Entry 8DR3 (electron microscopy, 2.20 A resolution); this record covers chains B and C of the 12 polymer chains in the assembly.

== Chain B ==
Protein: Replication factor C subunit 4
Organism: Saccharomyces cerevisiae
UniProt: P40339 (RFC4_YEAST); numbering as in UniProt (aligned over 1-323)
Amino-acid sequence (323 residues; each row starts with the number of its first residue):
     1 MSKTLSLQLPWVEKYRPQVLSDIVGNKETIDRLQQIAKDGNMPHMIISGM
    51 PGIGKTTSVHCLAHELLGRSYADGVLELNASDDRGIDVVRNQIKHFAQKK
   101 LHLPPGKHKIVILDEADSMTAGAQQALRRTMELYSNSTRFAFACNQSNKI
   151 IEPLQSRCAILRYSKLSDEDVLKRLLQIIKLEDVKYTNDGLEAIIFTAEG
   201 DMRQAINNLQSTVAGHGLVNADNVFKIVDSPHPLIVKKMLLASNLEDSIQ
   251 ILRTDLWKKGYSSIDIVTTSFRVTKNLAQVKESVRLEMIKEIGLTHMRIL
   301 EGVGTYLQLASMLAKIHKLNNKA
Disordered / not traced: 1-3, 322-323
Metal / ion sites: Mg2+: Thr56 (together with ATP-gamma-S)
Residues lining bound ligands:
  - ATP-gamma-S (AGS; phosphothiophosphoric acid-adenylate ester), molecule 1: Val12, Tyr15, Arg16, Pro17, Asp22, Ile23, Val24, Met50, Pro51, Gly52, Ile53, Gly54, Lys55, Thr56, Thr57, Glu115, Asn145, Leu166, Arg174, Met202, Arg203, Ile206
  - ATP-gamma-S (AGS), molecule 2: Arg128, Glu132, Pro153, Arg157
UniProt features mapped onto this chain:
  - binding site (ATP): Val12, Val24, Gly49 to Thr57, Asn145, Arg203

== Chain C ==
Protein: Replication factor C subunit 3
Organism: Saccharomyces cerevisiae
UniProt: P38629 (RFC3_YEAST); numbering as in UniProt (aligned over 1-340)
Amino-acid sequence (340 residues; numbered 1 to 340; the number before each row is that of its first residue):
     1 MSTSTEKRSKENLPWVEKYRPETLDEVYGQNEVITTVRKFVDEGKLPHLL
    51 FYGPPGTGKTSTIVALAREIYGKNYSNMVLELNASDDRGIDVVRNQIKDF
   101 ASTRQIFSKGFKLIILDEADAMTNAAQNALRRVIERYTKNTRFCVLANYA
   151 HKLTPALLSRCTRFRFQPLPQEAIERRIANVLVHEKLKLSPNAEKALIEL
   201 SNGDMRRVLNVLQSCKATLDNPDEDEISDDVIYECCGAPRPSDLKAVLKS
   251 ILEDDWGTAHYTLNKVRSAKGLALIDLIEGIVKILEDYELQNEETRVHLL
   301 TKLADIEYSISKGGNDQIQGSAVIGAIKASFENETVKANV
Disordered / not traced: 1-6, 337-340
Metal / ion sites: Mg2+: Thr60 (together with ATP-gamma-S)
Residues lining bound ligands:
  - ATP-gamma-S (AGS; phosphothiophosphoric acid-adenylate ester), molecule 1: Val16, Tyr19, Arg20, Pro21, Glu26, Val27, Tyr28, Pro54, Pro55, Gly56, Thr57, Gly58, Lys59, Thr60, Ser61, Glu118, Asn148, Leu169, Arg177, Met205, Arg206, Leu209
  - ATP-gamma-S (AGS), molecule 2: Arg131, Glu135, Ala156, Arg160
UniProt features mapped onto this chain:
  - binding site (ATP): Val16 to Tyr19, Arg20, Tyr28, Gly53 to Ser61, Asn148, Arg206
  - modified residue: Ser2 (N-acetylserine)

== Chain B / chain C interface ==
Residue-residue contacts (98; chain B residue first):
  Thr4(B) with Val41(C); Asp42(C), hydrogen bond (side chain-backbone); Gly44(C); Phe111(C)
  Leu5(B) with Ile70(C); Gly110(C); Phe111(C), hydrogen bond (backbone-backbone)
  Ser6(B) with Gly44(C)
  Leu7(B) with Gly44(C); Leu46(C); Phe111(C), hydrophobic; Lys139(C); Asn140(C); Arg142(C)
  Gln8(B) with Gly44(C), hydrogen bond (backbone-backbone); Lys45(C); Arg142(C), hydrogen bond (backbone-side chain)
  Leu9(B) with Lys139(C)
  Pro10(B) with Thr138(C); Arg142(C)
  Glu13(B) with Glu135(C); Thr138(C)
  Arg16(B) with Glu135(C), salt bridge
  Asn79(B) with Arg132(C)
  Ala80(B) with Asn128(C); Ala129(C)
  Ser81(B) with Arg94(C); Lys98(C), hydrogen bond; Ala129(C); Val133(C)
  Asp82(B) with Lys98(C), salt bridge
  Asp114(B) with Arg132(C), salt bridge
  Glu115(B) with Arg131(C), salt bridge; Arg132(C)
  Asn145(B) with Arg131(C)
  Asp201(B) with Ser159(C), hydrogen bond
  Arg203(B) with Glu135(C), salt bridge; Ser159(C), hydrogen bond; Arg160(C)
  Gln204(B) with Leu158(C); Ser159(C); Cys161(C)
  Asn207(B) with Ser159(C)
  Ser211(B) with Phe40(C); Pro47(C); Thr162(C), hydrogen bond
  Ala214(B) with Lys39(C), hydrogen bond (backbone-side chain); Phe40(C), hydrophobic
  Gly215(B) with Lys39(C), hydrogen bond (backbone-side chain); Phe40(C)
  His216(B) with Lys39(C)
  Ile227(B) with Arg163(C)
  Asp229(B) with Arg163(C), salt bridge; Arg165(C), salt bridge
  Leu245(B) with Glu293(C), hydrogen bond (backbone-side chain); Val297(C), hydrophobic
  Glu246(B) with Arg296(C), salt bridge
  Ile249(B) with Leu300(C), hydrophobic
  Arg253(B) with Glu286(C), salt bridge
  Lys258(B) with Pro168(C)
  Lys259(B) with Arg165(C), hydrogen bond (backbone-side chain); Pro168(C)
  Gly260(B) with Pro54(C); Pro168(C)
  Tyr261(B) with Tyr52(C); Arg163(C)
  Ser262(B) with Tyr52(C), hydrogen bond (backbone-side chain); Asn148(C); Tyr149(C)
  Ile264(B) with Tyr149(C), hydrophobic; His151(C)
  Asp265(B) with Tyr52(C), hydrogen bond; Tyr149(C); Ala150(C), hydrogen bond (side chain-backbone); His151(C), salt bridge
  Thr268(B) with His151(C)
  Arg298(B) with Ala304(C); Asp305(C), salt bridge; Tyr308(C)
  Glu301(B) with Tyr308(C), hydrogen bond; Lys312(C)
  Val303(B) with Glu307(C); Ser311(C)
  Thr305(B) with Glu307(C), hydrogen bond
  Tyr306(B) with Glu286(C), hydrogen bond
  Leu307(B) with Leu300(C), hydrophobic; Leu303(C); Ala304(C); Glu307(C)
  Gln308(B) with Ala304(C), hydrogen bond (side chain-backbone); Glu307(C), hydrogen bond
  Ala310(B) with Leu300(C)
  Ser311(B) with Leu300(C); Thr301(C); Ala304(C)
  Lys315(B) with Thr301(C)
  Lys318(B) with Val297(C)
  Asn321(B) with Glu293(C)
Other interface residues (no listed pair), chain B (56 interface residues in all): Thr56, His60, Asp83, Asn244, Ala314, His317
Other interface residues (no listed pair), chain C (61 interface residues in all): Thr36, Glu43, Tyr71, Ser108, Arg136, Thr141, Phe166, Gln167, Glu279, Val282, Glu294

== Summary ==
56 residues of chain B and 61 residues of chain C are in contact; the contacts include 20 hydrogen bonds and
11 salt bridges. Among the polar pairs are Arg16(B)-Glu135(C), Asp82(B)-Lys98(C) and Asp114(B)-Arg132(C). One
ATP-gamma-S molecule is bound between chain B and chain C.
Here chain B is Replication factor C subunit 4 and chain C is Replication factor C subunit 3, both from
Saccharomyces cerevisiae. Entry 8DR3 (Closed state of RFC:PCNA bound to a 3' ss/dsDNA junction (DNA2) with
NTD) was determined by electron microscopy (same publication as 8DQW, 8DQX, 8DQZ, 8DR0, 8DR1, 8DR4 and 3
further entries).
